Entry 8SPS (electron microscopy, 3.00 A resolution); this record covers chains I and A of the 14 polymer chains in the assembly.

# Chain I
Molecule: 168-nt DNA strand
Sequence (168 nucleotides; row label = number of the first residue in the row):
     1 ATCAGCAGGGAGAAGGAGCGCCTCCCCATGTGGGACCTGGAGAAACAGAG
    51 GGTGGAGGGAGCATAGAGAGTCTGTTCTAAGCTGCAAAGCAAAGGCCTGG
   101 CGACCTAGGAGACCATGGAGTTCCAGAAAGTGATAGTTATGCAGAGCGAA
   151 TGGAGGGAATCAGCACGC
Not modelled in the structure: 1-20, 168

# Chain A
Molecule: Histone H3.1
Source organism: Homo sapiens
Reference sequence: P68431 (H31_HUMAN); residues 0-135 here correspond to UniProt positions 1-136 (UniProt number = residue number + 1)
Chain sequence (136 residues; numbered 0 to 135; the number before each row is that of its first residue; numbering starts at 0):
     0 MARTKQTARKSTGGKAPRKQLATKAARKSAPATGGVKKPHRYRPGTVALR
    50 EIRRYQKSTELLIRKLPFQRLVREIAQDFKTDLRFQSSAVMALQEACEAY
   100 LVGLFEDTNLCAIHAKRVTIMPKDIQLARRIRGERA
Not modelled in the structure: 0-37, 134-135
Swiss-Prot annotation at these positions:
  - modified residue: Arg-2 (Asymmetric dimethylarginine), Thr-3 (Phosphothreonine), Lys-4 (Allysine), Gln-5 (5-glutamyl dopamine), Thr-6 (Phosphothreonine), Arg-8 (Citrulline), Lys-9 (N6,N6,N6-trimethyllysine), Ser-10 (ADP-ribosylserine), Thr-11 (Phosphothreonine), Lys-14 (N6-(2-hydroxyisobutyryl)lysine), Arg-17 (Asymmetric dimethylarginine), Lys-18 (N6-(2-hydroxyisobutyryl)lysine), Lys-23 (N6-(2-hydroxyisobutyryl)lysine), Arg-26 (Citrulline), Lys-27 (N6,N6,N6-trimethyllysine), Ser-28 (ADP-ribosylserine), Lys-36 (N6,N6,N6-trimethyllysine), Lys-37 (N6-methyllysine), Tyr-41 (Phosphotyrosine), Lys-56 (N6,N6,N6-trimethyllysine) and 8 more in UniProt
  - lipidation: Lys-18 (N6-decanoyllysine)

# Interface between chain I and chain A
Pairs across the interface - 17 pairs, chain I then chain A:
  DG68(I) with Arg-83(A), hydrogen bond to the sugar; Phe-84(A), sugar contact; Ser-86(A), phosphate contact
  DA69(I) with Arg-72(A), salt bridge to the phosphate; Arg-83(A), phosphate contact; Phe-84(A), hydrogen bond to the phosphate
  DA87(I) with Arg-42(A), salt bridge to the phosphate
  DA88(I) with Val-117(A), phosphate contact; Thr-118(A), phosphate contact
  DG89(I) with Lys-115(A), phosphate contact; Arg-116(A), phosphate contact; Val-117(A), hydrogen bond to the phosphate; Thr-118(A), hydrogen bond to the phosphate
  DC90(I) with Met-120(A), phosphate contact
  DA162(I) with Tyr-41(A), phosphate contact; Arg-42(A), salt bridge to the phosphate; Thr-45(A), hydrogen bond to the phosphate
Also at the interface, not in a pair above, chain I (10 interface residues in all): DT78, DA79, DG163
Also at the interface, not in a pair above, chain A (18 interface residues in all): His-39, Arg-40, Pro-43, Arg-63, Gln-85, Lys-122

# Summary
10 residues of chain I face 18 of chain A across their interface, with 5 hydrogen bonds and 3 salt bridges.
Polar pairs include DG68(I)/Arg-83(A), DA69(I)/Phe-84(A) and DG89(I)/Val-117(A).
Chain I is a 168-nt DNA strand and chain A is Histone H3.1 (Homo sapiens); the structure, High resolution
structure of ESRRB nucleosome bound OCT4 at site a and site b, was determined by electron microscopy together
with 7U0G, 7U0I, 7U0J, 8DK5 and 8SPU from the same study.
